PDB entry 4EP2 | X-ray diffraction, 1.90 A resolution | chains A and B

== Chain A ==
Protein: protease, tethered dimer
From: HIV-1 M:B_ARV2/SF2
Notes: EC 3.4.23.16
UniProtKB: P03369 (POL_HV1A2); the construct has insertions or renumbered stretches relative to UniProt, so the offset changes along the chain: 1-99 = UniProt 491-589; 101-199 = UniProt 491-589
Chain sequence (203 residues; row label = number of the first residue in the row; note: 1 number in that range is skipped by the numbering (no residue carries it; nothing is unmodelled there); a row labelled like 99A-99E holds insertion residues (99A, then the next letters in order)):
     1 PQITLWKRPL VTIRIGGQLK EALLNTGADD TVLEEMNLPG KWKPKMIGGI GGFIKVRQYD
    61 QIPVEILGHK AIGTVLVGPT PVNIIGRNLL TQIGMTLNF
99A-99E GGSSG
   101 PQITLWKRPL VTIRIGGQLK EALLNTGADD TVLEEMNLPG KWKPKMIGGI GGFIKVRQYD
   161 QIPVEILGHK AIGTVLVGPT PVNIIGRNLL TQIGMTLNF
Unresolved in the structure: 99A-99E
Sequence notes: engineered mutation Lys7 (Gln497 in P03369), Asn25 (Asp515 in P03369), Leu67 (Cys557 in P03369), Met95 (Cys585 in P03369), Lys107 (Gln497 in P03369), Asn125 (Asp515 in P03369), Leu167 (Cys557 in P03369), Met195 (Cys585 in P03369); linker (99A-99E)
Swiss-Prot annotation at these positions:
  - region (Dimerization of protease): Pro1 to Leu5, Gly49 to Lys55, Asn88 to Gly94, Thr96 to Phe99, Pro101 to Leu105, Gly149 to Lys155, Asn188 to Gly194, Thr196 to Phe199
  - site (Cleavage): Phe99, Phe199

== Chain B ==
Protein: substrate RT-RH
UniProtKB: Q9YV20 (Q9YV20_9HIV1); residues 2-9 here correspond to UniProt positions 592-599 (UniProt number = residue number + 590)
Chain sequence (8 residues; numbered 2 to 9; the number before each row is that of its first residue):
     2 AETFYVDG
Unresolved in the structure: 9

== Chain A / chain B interface ==
Pairs across the interface - 77 pairs, chain A then chain B:
  Arg8(A) - Glu3(B)  salt bridge
  Arg8(A) - Tyr6(B)  hydrogen bond
  Arg8(A) - Asp8(B)  salt bridge
  Leu23(A) - Phe5(B)  hydrophobic
  Leu23(A) - Tyr6(B)  hydrophobic
  Asn25(A) - Phe5(B)
  Asn25(A) - Tyr6(B)
  Gly27(A) - Glu3(B)
  Gly27(A) - Phe5(B)  hydrogen bond (backbone-backbone)
  Gly27(A) - Tyr6(B)
  Gly27(A) - Val7(B)  hydrogen bond (backbone-backbone)
  Ala28(A) - Glu3(B)
  Ala28(A) - Val7(B)
  Asp29(A) - Ala2(B)  hydrogen bond (side chain-backbone)
  Asp29(A) - Glu3(B)  hydrogen bond (backbone-backbone)
  Asp29(A) - Val7(B)  hydrogen bond (backbone-backbone)
  Asp30(A) - Ala2(B)  hydrogen bond (side chain-backbone)
  Ile47(A) - Ala2(B)
  Ile47(A) - Thr4(B)
  Ile47(A) - Val7(B)  hydrophobic
  Ile47(A) - Asp8(B)
  Gly48(A) - Ala2(B)
  Gly48(A) - Glu3(B)
  Gly48(A) - Thr4(B)  hydrogen bond (backbone-backbone)
  Gly48(A) - Tyr6(B)
  Gly48(A) - Val7(B)
  Gly48(A) - Asp8(B)  hydrogen bond (backbone-backbone)
  Gly49(A) - Thr4(B)
  Gly49(A) - Tyr6(B)
  Ile50(A) - Thr4(B)
  Ile50(A) - Val7(B)  hydrophobic
  Pro81(A) - Phe5(B)  hydrophobic
  Pro81(A) - Tyr6(B)  hydrophobic
  Val82(A) - Phe5(B)  hydrophobic
  Val82(A) - Tyr6(B)
  Ile84(A) - Thr4(B)
  Ile84(A) - Phe5(B)  hydrophobic
  Ile84(A) - Tyr6(B)  hydrophobic
  Arg108(A) - Glu3(B)
  Arg108(A) - Phe5(B)
  Arg108(A) - Tyr6(B)  hydrogen bond
  Arg108(A) - Asp8(B)  salt bridge
  Leu123(A) - Phe5(B)  hydrophobic
  Leu123(A) - Tyr6(B)  hydrophobic
  Asn125(A) - Phe5(B)  hydrogen bond (side chain-backbone)
  Asn125(A) - Tyr6(B)
  Gly127(A) - Glu3(B)
  Gly127(A) - Phe5(B)  hydrogen bond (backbone-backbone)
  Gly127(A) - Tyr6(B)
  Gly127(A) - Val7(B)  hydrogen bond (backbone-backbone)
  Ala128(A) - Glu3(B)
  Ala128(A) - Thr4(B)
  Ala128(A) - Val7(B)  hydrophobic
  Asp129(A) - Ala2(B)  hydrogen bond (side chain-backbone)
  Asp129(A) - Glu3(B)  hydrogen bond (side chain-backbone)
  Asp129(A) - Val7(B)  hydrogen bond (backbone-backbone)
  Asp129(A) - Asp8(B)
  Asp130(A) - Ala2(B)  hydrogen bond (side chain-backbone)
  Asp130(A) - Asp8(B)
  Ile147(A) - Ala2(B)
  Gly148(A) - Ala2(B)  hydrogen bond (backbone-backbone)
  Gly148(A) - Glu3(B)
  Gly148(A) - Thr4(B)  hydrogen bond (backbone-backbone)
  Gly148(A) - Val7(B)
  Gly148(A) - Asp8(B)  hydrogen bond (backbone-backbone)
  Gly149(A) - Thr4(B)
  Gly149(A) - Phe5(B)
  Gly149(A) - Tyr6(B)
  Ile150(A) - Thr4(B)
  Ile150(A) - Tyr6(B)
  Phe153(A) - Glu3(B)
  Pro181(A) - Phe5(B)  hydrophobic
  Pro181(A) - Tyr6(B)  hydrophobic
  Val182(A) - Phe5(B)  hydrophobic
  Val182(A) - Tyr6(B)
  Ile184(A) - Thr4(B)
  Ile184(A) - Phe5(B)  hydrophobic
Also at the interface, not in a pair above, chain A (32 interface residues in all): Val32, Phe53, Val132

== In short ==
Chain A and chain B form an interface of 32 and 7 residues respectively; the contacts include 20 hydrogen
bonds and 3 salt bridges. Polar contacts include Arg8(A)-Glu3(B), Arg8(A)-Asp8(B) and Arg108(A)-Asp8(B).
Chain A is protease, tethered dimer (HIV-1 M:B_ARV2/SF2) and chain B is substrate RT-RH; the structure,
Crystal Structure of inactive single chain wild-type HIV-1 Protease in Complex with the substrate RT-RH, was
determined by X-ray diffraction together with 4EP3, 4EPJ, 4EQ0 and 4EQJ from the same study.
